PDB entry 6PSR | electron microscopy, 3.40 A resolution | chains I and N of the 10 polymer chains in the assembly

== Chain I ==
Molecule: DNA-directed RNA polymerase subunit beta
From: Escherichia coli
Notes: EC 2.7.7.6
Reference sequence: P0A8V4 (RPOB_ECO57); residue numbers follow UniProt; this construct covers 1-1342
Sequence (1342 residues; numbered 1 to 1342; the number before each row is that of its first residue):
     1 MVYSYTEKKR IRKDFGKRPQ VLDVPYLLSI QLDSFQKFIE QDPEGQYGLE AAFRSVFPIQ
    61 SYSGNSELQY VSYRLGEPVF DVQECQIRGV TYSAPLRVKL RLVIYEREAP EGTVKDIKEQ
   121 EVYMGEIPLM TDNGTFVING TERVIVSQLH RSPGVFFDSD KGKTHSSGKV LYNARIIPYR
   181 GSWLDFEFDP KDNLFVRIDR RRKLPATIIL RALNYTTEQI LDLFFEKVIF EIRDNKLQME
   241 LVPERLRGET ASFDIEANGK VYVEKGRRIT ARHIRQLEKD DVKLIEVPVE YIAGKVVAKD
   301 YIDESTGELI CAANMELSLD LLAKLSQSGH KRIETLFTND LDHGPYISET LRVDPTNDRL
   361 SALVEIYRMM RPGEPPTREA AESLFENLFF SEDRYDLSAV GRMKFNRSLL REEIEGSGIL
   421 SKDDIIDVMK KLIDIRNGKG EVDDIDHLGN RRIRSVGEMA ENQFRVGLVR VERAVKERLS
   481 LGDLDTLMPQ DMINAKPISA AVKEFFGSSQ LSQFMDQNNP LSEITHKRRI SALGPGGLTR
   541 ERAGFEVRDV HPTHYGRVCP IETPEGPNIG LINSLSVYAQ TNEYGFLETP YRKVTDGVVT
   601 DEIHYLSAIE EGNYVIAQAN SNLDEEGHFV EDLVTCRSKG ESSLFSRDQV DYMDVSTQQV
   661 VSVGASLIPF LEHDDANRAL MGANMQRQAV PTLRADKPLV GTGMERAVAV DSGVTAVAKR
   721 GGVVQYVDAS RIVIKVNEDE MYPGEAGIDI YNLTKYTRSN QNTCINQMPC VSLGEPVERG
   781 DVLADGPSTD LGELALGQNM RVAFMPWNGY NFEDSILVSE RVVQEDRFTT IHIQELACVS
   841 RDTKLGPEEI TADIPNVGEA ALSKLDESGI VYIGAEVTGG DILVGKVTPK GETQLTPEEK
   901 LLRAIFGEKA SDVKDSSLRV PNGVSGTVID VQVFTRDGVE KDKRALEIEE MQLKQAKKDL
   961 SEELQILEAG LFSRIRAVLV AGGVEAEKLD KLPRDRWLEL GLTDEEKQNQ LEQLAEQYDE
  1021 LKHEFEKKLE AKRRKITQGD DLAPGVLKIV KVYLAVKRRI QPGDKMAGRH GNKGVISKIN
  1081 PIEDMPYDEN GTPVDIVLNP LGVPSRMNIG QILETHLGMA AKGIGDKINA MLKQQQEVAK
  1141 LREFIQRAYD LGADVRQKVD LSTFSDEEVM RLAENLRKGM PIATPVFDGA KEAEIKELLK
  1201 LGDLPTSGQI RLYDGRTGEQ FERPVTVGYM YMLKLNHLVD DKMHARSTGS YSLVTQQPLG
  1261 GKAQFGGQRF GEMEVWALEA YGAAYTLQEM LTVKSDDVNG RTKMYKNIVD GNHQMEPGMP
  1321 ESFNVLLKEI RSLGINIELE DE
Not modelled in the structure: 1, 1342
Small-molecule neighbours: chapso (1N7): Q725, Y726, E962, Q965, I966, A969
UniProt features mapped onto this chain:
  - modified residue (N6-acetyllysine): K1022, K1200

== Chain N ==
Molecule: Protein TraR
From: Escherichia coli
Reference sequence: P41065 (TRAR_ECOLI); numbering as in UniProt (aligned over 2-73)
Sequence (72 residues; each row starts with the number of its first residue):
     2 SDEADEAYSV TEQLTMTGIN RIRQKINAHG IPVYLCEACG NPIPEARRKI FPGVTLCVEC
    62 QAYQERQRKH YA
Metal / ion sites: Zn2+: C37, C40, C58, C61
Small-molecule neighbours: chapso (1N7): S10, Q14, M17, T18, N21
UniProt features mapped onto this chain:
  - zinc finger: C37 to C61 (dksA C4-type)

== Chain I / chain N interface ==
Residue-residue contacts (32):
  G168(I) - Y72(N)
  K169(I) - Y72(N)
  V170(I) - H71(N)  hydrogen bond (backbone-backbone)
  V170(I) - Y72(N)  hydrophobic
  Y172(I) - H71(N)
  R268(I) - C40(N)
  R268(I) - C61(N)  hydrogen bond
  R268(I) - Y64(N)
  I269(I) - E60(N)
  T270(I) - N42(N)
  T270(I) - E60(N)
  A271(I) - E60(N)  hydrogen bond (backbone-side chain)
  D340(I) - Q68(N)
  L341(I) - Y64(N)  hydrophobic
  L341(I) - R67(N)
  L341(I) - Q68(N)
  R436(I) - H71(N)  hydrogen bond (backbone-side chain)
  N437(I) - H71(N)
  G438(I) - H71(N)
  E441(I) - K70(N)  salt bridge
  E565(I) - E4(N)
  N677(I) - A5(N)
  N677(I) - A8(N)
  R678(I) - D3(N)  salt bridge
  R678(I) - A5(N)  hydrogen bond (side chain-backbone)
  R678(I) - D6(N)  salt bridge
  M681(I) - D3(N)
  M681(I) - A5(N)  hydrophobic
  K1073(I) - D3(N)  salt bridge
  S1105(I) - D6(N)
  R1106(I) - D3(N)  salt bridge
  R1106(I) - D6(N)  salt bridge
Other interface residues (no listed pair), chain I (25 interface residues in all): G248, I435, G566, M1107
Other interface residues (no listed pair), chain N (18 interface residues in all): Y9, A39, A73

== Overview ==
25 residues of chain I face 18 of chain N across their interface; the contacts include 5 hydrogen bonds and 6
salt bridges. Polar pairs include E441(I)-K70(N), R678(I)-D3(N) and R678(I)-D6(N). Chain I binds chapso. Chain
N binds chapso. C37(N), C40(N), C58(N) and C61(N) coordinate Zn2+.
Chain I is DNA-directed RNA polymerase subunit beta and chain N is Protein TraR, both from Escherichia coli;
the structure, Escherichia coli RNA polymerase promoter unwinding intermediate (TRPi1) with TraR and rpsT P2
promoter, was determined by electron microscopy, deposited together with 6PSQ, 6PSS, 6PST, 6PSU, 6PSV and
6PSW.
